Entry 8TEX (electron microscopy, 2.54 A resolution); this record covers chains A and E of the 60 polymer chains in the assembly.

# Chain A (and E)
Protein: Capsid protein
Source organism: Avian adeno-associated virus
Notes: chain E of this document is another copy of the same molecule, construct and numbering; everything in this record applies to it too
UniProt: Q7TG43 (Q7TG43_9VIRU); numbering as in UniProt (aligned over 209-743)
Chain sequence (535 residues; row label = number of the first residue in the row):
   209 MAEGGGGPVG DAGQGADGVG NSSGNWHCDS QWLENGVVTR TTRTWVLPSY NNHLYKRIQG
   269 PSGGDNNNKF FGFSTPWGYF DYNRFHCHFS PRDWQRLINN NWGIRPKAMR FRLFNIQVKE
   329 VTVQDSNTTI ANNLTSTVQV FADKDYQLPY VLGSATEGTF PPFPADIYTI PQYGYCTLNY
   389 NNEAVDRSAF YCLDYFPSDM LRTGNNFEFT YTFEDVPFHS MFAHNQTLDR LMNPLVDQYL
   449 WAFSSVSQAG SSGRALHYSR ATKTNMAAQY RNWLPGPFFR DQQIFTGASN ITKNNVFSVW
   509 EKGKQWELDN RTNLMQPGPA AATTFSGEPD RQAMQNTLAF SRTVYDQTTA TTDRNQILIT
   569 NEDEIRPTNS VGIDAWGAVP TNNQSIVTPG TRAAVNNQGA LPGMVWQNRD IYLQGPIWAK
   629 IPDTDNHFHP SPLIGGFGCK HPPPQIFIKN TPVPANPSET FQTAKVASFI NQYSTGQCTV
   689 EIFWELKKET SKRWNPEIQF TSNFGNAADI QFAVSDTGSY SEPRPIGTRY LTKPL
Disordered / not traced: 209-231
Sequence notes: conflict Ser334 (Phe in Q7TG43), Ala339 (Gly in Q7TG43), Leu621 (Pro in Q7TG43), Gln622 (Thr in Q7TG43), Pro624 (Thr in Q7TG43), Ile625 (His in Q7TG43), Trp626 (Leu in Q7TG43), Gly644 (Arg in Q7TG43)
What the authors report for this chain:
  - conformationally variable residues (loop rearrangement, order/disorder transition, side-chain flip): Gly232, Arg410, Asn711 to Ile718

# How chain A and chain E interact
Pairs across the interface (89):
  Asn233(A) - Ser406(E)
  Asn233(A) - Asp407(E)  hydrogen bond
  Asn233(A) - Met408(E)
  Trp234(A) - Gln347(E)
  Trp234(A) - Asp402(E)  hydrogen bond (side chain-backbone)
  Trp234(A) - Phe404(E)
  Trp234(A) - Pro405(E)
  Trp234(A) - Ser406(E)  hydrogen bond (backbone-backbone)
  Trp234(A) - Met408(E)  hydrophobic
  His235(A) - Pro405(E)
  Cys236(A) - Asp402(E)
  Cys236(A) - Tyr403(E)
  Asp237(A) - Tyr403(E)  hydrogen bond (backbone-backbone)
  Ser238(A) - Tyr403(E)  hydrogen bond
  Thr252(A) - Pro660(E)
  Val254(A) - Pro662(E)  hydrophobic
  Val254(A) - Pro665(E)  hydrophobic
  Pro256(A) - Pro665(E)  hydrophobic
  Pro256(A) - Glu667(E)
  Tyr258(A) - Glu667(E)
  Asp301(A) - Tyr403(E)  hydrogen bond
  Asn323(A) - Met408(E)
  Asn323(A) - Arg410(E)
  Gln325(A) - Asn341(E)
  Gln325(A) - Thr343(E)  hydrogen bond
  Gln325(A) - Ser344(E)
  Gln325(A) - Val661(E)
  Lys327(A) - Asn341(E)
  Lys327(A) - Val661(E)
  Lys327(A) - Ile678(E)
  Val329(A) - Asn664(E)
  Asn335(A) - Gln332(E)  hydrogen bond
  Ile338(A) - Glu328(E)
  Ile338(A) - Asn664(E)
  Asn340(A) - Asn341(E)  hydrogen bond
  Asn340(A) - Thr343(E)
  Leu342(A) - Thr343(E)
  Glu365(A) - Thr671(E)  hydrogen bond
  Gly366(A) - Phe669(E)
  Phe371(A) - Tyr263(E)  hydrophobic
  Phe371(A) - Phe398(E)  hydrophobic
  Phe371(A) - Cys400(E)  hydrophobic
  Pro372(A) - Asp402(E)
  Ala373(A) - Tyr263(E)  hydrophobic
  Ala373(A) - Asp402(E)
  Asp374(A) - Lys673(E)  salt bridge
  Ile375(A) - Pro660(E)  hydrophobic
  Ile375(A) - Pro662(E)  hydrophobic
  Ile375(A) - Phe677(E)  hydrophobic
  Thr377(A) - Phe669(E)
  Thr377(A) - Val674(E)
  Pro379(A) - Phe669(E)  hydrophobic
  Val552(A) - Thr671(E)
  Tyr553(A) - Thr671(E)
  Tyr553(A) - Ala672(E)
  Tyr553(A) - Lys673(E)
  Gln555(A) - Thr671(E)
  Gln555(A) - Ala672(E)  hydrogen bond (side chain-backbone)
  Asn679(A) - Glu667(E)
  Tyr681(A) - Pro662(E)  hydrogen bond (side chain-backbone)
  Tyr681(A) - Ala663(E)
  Tyr681(A) - Asn664(E)
  Tyr681(A) - Pro665(E)
  Tyr681(A) - Ile678(E)
  Thr683(A) - Pro662(E)
  Gln685(A) - Met408(E)
  Ser710(A) - Asp394(E)
  Asn711(A) - Asp394(E)  hydrogen bond
  Ala715(A) - Ala392(E)
  Ala716(A) - Glu391(E)
  Ala716(A) - Ala392(E)
  Ile718(A) - Phe279(E)  hydrophobic
  Ile718(A) - Phe281(E)  hydrophobic
  Ile718(A) - Ser396(E)
  Phe720(A) - Phe398(E)
  Ala721(A) - Phe281(E)  hydrophobic
  Ala721(A) - Phe398(E)  hydrophobic
  Val722(A) - Tyr263(E)
  Val722(A) - Arg265(E)
  Val722(A) - Phe281(E)  hydrophobic
  Val722(A) - Phe398(E)  hydrophobic
  Ser723(A) - Tyr263(E)
  Ser723(A) - Lys264(E)
  Ser723(A) - Arg265(E)  hydrogen bond (backbone-backbone)
  Asp724(A) - Lys264(E)
  Asp724(A) - Arg265(E)
  Thr725(A) - Leu262(E)
  Gly726(A) - Tyr263(E)
  Gly726(A) - Lys673(E)  hydrogen bond (backbone-side chain)
Other interface residues (no listed pair), chain A (54 interface residues in all): Gly232, Ser257, Ser298, Phe322, Ile378, Thr411, Ser727
Other interface residues (no listed pair), chain E (45 interface residues in all): Thr345, Val393, Ala397, Thr659, Thr668

# In short
54 residues of chain A and 45 residues of chain E are in contact; the contacts include 15 hydrogen bonds and 1
salt bridge. Polar contacts include Asp374(A)-Lys673(E), Asn233(A)-Asp407(E) and Trp234(A)-Asp402(E). The
paper reports conformational variability at Gly232(A), Arg410(A) and Asn711(A).
Chain A and chain E are both Capsid protein (Avian adeno-associated virus); the structure, Avian
Adeno-associated virus - empty capsid, was determined by electron microscopy together with 8TEY from the same
study.
